Entry 7C2E (electron microscopy, 4.20 A resolution (low resolution: residue-level contacts below are approximate; hydrogen-bond / salt-bridge calls are withheld)); this record covers chains B and N of the 5 polymer chains in the assembly.

[Chain B]
Molecule: Guanine nucleotide-binding protein G(I)/G(S)/G(T) subunit beta-1
Source organism: Homo sapiens
UniProt: P62873 (GBB1_HUMAN); residue numbers follow UniProt; this construct covers 2-340
Amino-acid sequence (350 residues; each row starts with the number of its first residue; numbers below 1 keep their minus sign (Met-9 is residue -9)):
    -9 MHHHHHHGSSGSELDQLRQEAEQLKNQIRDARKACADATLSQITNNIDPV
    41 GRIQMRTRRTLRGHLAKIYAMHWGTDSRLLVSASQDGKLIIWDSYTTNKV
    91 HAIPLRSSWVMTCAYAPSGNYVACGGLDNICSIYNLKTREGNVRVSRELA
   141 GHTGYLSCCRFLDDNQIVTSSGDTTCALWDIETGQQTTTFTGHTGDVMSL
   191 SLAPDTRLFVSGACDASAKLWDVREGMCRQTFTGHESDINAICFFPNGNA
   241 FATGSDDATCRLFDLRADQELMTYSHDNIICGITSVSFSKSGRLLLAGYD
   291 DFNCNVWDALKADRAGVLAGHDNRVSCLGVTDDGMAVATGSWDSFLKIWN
Not modelled in the structure: -9 to 2
Construct notes: initiating methionine (-9); expression tag (-8 to 1)
UniProt features mapped onto this chain:
  - modified residue: Ser2 (N-acetylserine), His266 (Phosphohistidine)
  - natural variant: Leu30 (L30F: In MRD42; uncertain significance), Arg52 (R52G: In MRD42), Gly64 (G64V: In MRD42), Asp76 (D76E: In MRD42; D76G: In MRD42), Gly77 (G77S: In MRD42), Lys78 (K78R: In MRD42), Ile80 (I80N: In MRD42; I80T: In MRD42), His91 (H91R: In MRD42; uncertain significance), Ala92 (A92T: In MRD42), Pro94 (P94S: In MRD42), Leu95 (L95P: In MRD42), Arg96 (R96L: In MRD42), 5 further natural variant entries in UniProt

[Chain N]
Molecule: Nanobody 35|Lama glama
Source organism: Lama glama
Notes: antibody fragment or engineered binder
Amino-acid sequence (138 residues; numbered 1 to 138; the number before each row is that of its first residue):
     1 QVQLQESGGGLVQPGGSLRLSCAASGFTFSNYKMNWVRQAPGKGLEWVSD
    51 ISQSGASISYTGSVKGRFTISRDNAKNTLYLQMNSLKPEDTAVYYCARCP
   101 APFTRDCFDVTSTTYAYRGQGTQVTVSSHHHHHHEPEA
Not modelled in the structure: 127-138
Disulfide bonds: Cys22-Cys96, Cys99-Cys107

[How chain B and chain N interact]
Contacting residue pairs (28):
  Arg8(B) with Gln120(N)
  Glu12(B) with Gln5(N)
  Lys15(B) with Gln1(N)
  Arg19(B) with Gln1(N)
  Thr184(B) with Ala116(N)
  Cys204(B) with Tyr117(N)
  Asp205(B) with Ala116(N); Tyr117(N)
  Ala206(B) with Tyr117(N)
  Thr223(B) with Gln1(N)
  Gly224(B) with Gln1(N)
  His225(B) with Gln1(N)
  Glu226(B) with Val2(N); Gly26(N); Phe27(N); Thr28(N); Tyr32(N); Arg98(N); Tyr117(N)
  Ser227(B) with Tyr32(N); Arg98(N); Pro100(N); Tyr117(N)
  Asp228(B) with Tyr117(N)
  Asp246(B) with Pro102(N)
  Asp247(B) with Tyr32(N); Pro102(N)
  Ile270(B) with Phe103(N)
Interface residues without a listed pair, chain N (15 interface residues in all): Thr114

[In short]
Chain B and chain N form an interface of 17 and 15 residues respectively.
Here chain B is Guanine nucleotide-binding protein G(I)/G(S)/G(T) subunit beta-1 (Homo sapiens) and chain N is
Nanobody 35|Lama glama (Lama glama). Entry 7C2E (GLP-1R-Gs complex structure with a small molecule full
agonist) was determined by electron microscopy.
